Entry 6R93 (electron microscopy, 4.00 A resolution); this record covers chains I and H of the 10 polymer chains in the assembly.

Chain I:
Molecule: Human alpha-satellite DNA
Sequence (147 nucleotides; row label = number of the first residue in the row):
     1 ATCAATATCC ACCTGCAGAT TCTACCAAAA GTGTATTTGG AAACTGCTCA
    50 CACCAAAAGG CATGTTCAGC TGGTTCAGCT GAACATGCCT TTTGAT
    95 XGGAGCAGTT TCCAAATACA CTTTTGGTAG AATCTGCAGG TGGATATTGA T
Modified residues: T64 ((6-4)photoproduct) at position 95
Covalently attached groups: covalent link T64_95-DG97

Chain H:
Name: Histone H2B type 1-J
Source organism: Homo sapiens
UniProt: P06899 (H2B1J_HUMAN); residues 1-126 here = UniProt positions 1-126
Sequence (129 residues; row label = number of the first residue in the row; numbers below 1 keep their minus sign (Gly-2 is residue -2)):
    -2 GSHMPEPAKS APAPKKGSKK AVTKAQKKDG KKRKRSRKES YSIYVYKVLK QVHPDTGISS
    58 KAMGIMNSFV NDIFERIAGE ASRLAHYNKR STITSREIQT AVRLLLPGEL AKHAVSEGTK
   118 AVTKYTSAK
Disordered / not traced: -2 to 29
Construct notes: expression tag (-2 to 0)
Swiss-Prot annotation at these positions:
  - modified residue: Pro2 (N-acetylproline), Glu3 (ADP-ribosyl glutamic acid), Lys6 (N6-(2-hydroxyisobutyryl)lysine), Ser7 (ADP-ribosylserine), Lys12 (N6-(beta-hydroxybutyryl)lysine), Lys13 (N6-(2-hydroxyisobutyryl)lysine), Ser15 (Phosphoserine), Lys16 (N6-acetyllysine), Lys17 (N6-(beta-hydroxybutyryl)lysine), Lys21 (N6-(2-hydroxyisobutyryl)lysine), Lys24 (N6-(2-hydroxyisobutyryl)lysine), Lys25 (N6-(2-hydroxyisobutyryl)lysine), Lys35 (N6-(2-hydroxyisobutyryl)lysine), Glu36 (PolyADP-ribosyl glutamic acid), Ser37 (Phosphoserine), Lys44 (N6-(2-hydroxyisobutyryl)lysine), Lys47 (N6-(2-hydroxyisobutyryl)lysine), Lys58 (N6,N6-dimethyllysine), Arg80 (Dimethylated arginine), Lys86 (N6,N6,N6-trimethyllysine) and 6 more in UniProt
  - glycosylation: Ser113 (O-linked (GlcNAc) serine)
  - cross-link (Glycyl lysine isopeptide (Lys-Gly)): Lys6 (interchain with G-Cter in SUMO2), Lys21 (interchain with G-Cter in SUMO2), Lys35 (interchain with G-Cter in ubiquitin), Lys121 (interchain with G-Cter in ubiquitin)

Chain I / chain H interface:
Residue-residue contacts (12):
  DG46(I) - Lys31(H)  sugar contact
  DG120(I) - Arg34(H)  base contact
  DG121(I) - Arg34(H)  base contact
  DG121(I) - Tyr41(H)  hydrogen bond to the phosphate
  DT122(I) - Lys35(H)  sugar contact
  DT122(I) - Glu36(H)  phosphate contact
  DT122(I) - Ser37(H)  hydrogen bond to the phosphate
  DT122(I) - Ile40(H)  phosphate contact
  DA123(I) - Arg32(H)  phosphate contact
  DA123(I) - Ser33(H)  sugar contact
  DA123(I) - Lys35(H)  hydrogen bond to the phosphate
  DG124(I) - Arg32(H)  salt bridge to the phosphate

In short:
6 residues of chain I face 9 of chain H across their interface; the contacts include 3 hydrogen bonds and 1
salt bridge. Polar contacts include DG121(I)-Tyr41(H), DT122(I)-Ser37(H) and DA123(I)-Lys35(H).
Chain I is Human alpha-satellite DNA and chain H is Histone H2B type 1-J (Homo sapiens); the structure,
Cryo-EM structure of NCP-6-4PP, was determined by electron microscopy (same publication as 6R8Y, 6R8Z, 6R90,
6R91, 6R92 and 6R94).
